PDB entry 4F9G | X-ray diffraction, 2.95 A resolution | chains A and C

Chain A (and C):
Protein: Transmembrane protein 173
Organism: Homo sapiens
Notes: fragment: C-terminal Domain; chain C of this document is another copy of the same molecule, construct and numbering; everything in this record applies to it too
UniProt: Q86WV6 (TM173_HUMAN); residues 139-379 here = UniProt positions 139-379
Amino-acid sequence (265 residues; row label = number of the first residue in the row):
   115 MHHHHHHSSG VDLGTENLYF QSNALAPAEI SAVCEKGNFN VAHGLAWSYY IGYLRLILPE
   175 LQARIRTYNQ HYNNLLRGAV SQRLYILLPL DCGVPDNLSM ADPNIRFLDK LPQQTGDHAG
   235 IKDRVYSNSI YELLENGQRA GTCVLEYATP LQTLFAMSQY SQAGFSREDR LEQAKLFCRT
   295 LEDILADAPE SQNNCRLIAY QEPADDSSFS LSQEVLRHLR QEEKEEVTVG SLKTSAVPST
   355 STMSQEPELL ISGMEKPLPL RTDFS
Not modelled in the structure: 115-153, 190, 228-239, 304-306, 318-321, 344-379 (chain C: 115-153, 190, 227-238, 304-306, 318-322, 344-379)
Sequence notes: initiating methionine (115); expression tag (116-138)
Residues lining bound ligands: c-di-GMP (C2E; 9,9'-[(2R,3R,3aS,5S,7aR,9R,10R,10aS,12S,14aR)-3,5,10,12-tetrahydroxy-5,12-dioxidooctahydro-2H,7H-difuro[3,2-d:3',2'-j][1,3,7,9,2,8]tetraoxadiphosphacyclododecine-2,9-diyl]bis(2-amino-1,9-dihydro-6H-purin-6-one)): Ser162, Tyr163, Gly166, Tyr167, Glu260, Thr263, Pro264, Thr267
Swiss-Prot annotation at these positions:
  - region: Glu340 to Ser379 (C-terminal tail (CTT))
  - motif: Leu363 to Ser366 (pLxIS motif)
  - binding site (2',3'-cGAMP): Ser162, Tyr167, Arg238, Thr263
  - binding site (3',3'-c-di-GMP): Ser162, Tyr167, Arg238 to Ser241, Thr263
  - binding site (2',3'-cUAMP): Tyr167, Arg238, Thr263
  - modified residue: Thr229 (Phosphothreonine), Ser241 (Phosphoserine), Thr354 (Phosphothreonine), Ser355 (Phosphoserine), Thr356 (Phosphothreonine), Ser358 (Phosphoserine), Ser366 (Phosphoserine)
  - cross-link (Glycyl lysine isopeptide (Lys-Gly)): Lys150 (interchain with G-Cter in ubiquitin), Lys236 (interchain with G-Cter in ubiquitin), Lys338 (interchain with G-Cter in SUMO)
  - natural variant: Val147 (V147L: In SAVI), Asn154 (N154S: In SAVI), Val155 (V155M: In SAVI), His232 (H232R: Activated by both 2'-3' linked cGAMP and 3'-3' linked cGAMP), Arg284 (R284S: Found in a 9-month-old patient who died following a fever and severe neck abscess without indication of any severe bacterial infection)
  - mutagenesis: Lys150 (K150R: Abolishes ubiquitination, homodimerization and subsequent production of IFN-beta), Phe153 (F153A: Partially constitutively active mutant that promotes the production of type I interferon in absence of cGAMP ligand), Gly158 (G158A: Constitutively active mutant that promotes the production of type I interferon in absence of cGAMP ligand; G158E: Abolished homodimerization and activation ...), Ser162 (S162A: Slight decrease in c-di-GMP-binding. Renders the enzyme sensitive to 5,6-dimethylxanthenone 4-acetic acid (DMXAA) drug, leading to activation of the STING1 pathway ...), Gly166 (G166S: Slight decrease in c-di-GMP-binding), Arg178 to Arg180 (Abolishes the endoplasmic reticulum location), Gly230 (G230I: Renders the enzyme sensitive to 5,6-dimethylxanthenone 4-acetic acid (DMXAA) drug, leading to activation of the STING1 pathway), Lys236 (K236R: Loss of deubiquitination by USP44), Arg238 to Tyr240 (Strong decrease in cGAMP-binding without affecting interaction with TBK1. Abolished ability to induce autophagy), Arg238 (R238A: Abolished cGAMP-binding. Abolished ability to induce autophagy), Tyr240 (Y240A: Abolished cGAMP-binding; Y240S: Strong decrease in c-di-GMP-binding), Asn242 (N242A: Strong decrease in c-di-GMP and cGAMP-binding), 27 further mutagenesis entries in UniProt
From the paper describing this entry:
  - self-association interface (contacts with another copy of this molecule); pairs are residue here / residue on that copy: Tyr164-Tyr274 (hydrogen bond), Asp301-Gln276 (backbone contact), Val155, His157, Trp161, Tyr164, Ile165, Thr267, Met271, Tyr274, Gln276
  - binding site for c-di-GMP: Ser162, Tyr163, Tyr167, Glu260, Thr263, Pro264, Thr267
  - contacts within the chain: Tyr167-Glu260 (hydrogen bond)
  - specificity-determining residues: Tyr167, Glu260 (proposed by the authors, not directly observed)
  - conformationally variable residues (order/disorder transition): Val343

Interface between chain A and chain C:
Contacting residue pairs (30; chain A residue first):
  Asn154(A) - His157(C)
  Val155(A) - His157(C)
  Val155(A) - Gly158(C)
  Val155(A) - Trp161(C)
  His157(A) - Asn154(C)
  His157(A) - Val155(C)
  Gly158(A) - Val155(C)
  Gly158(A) - Leu159(C)
  Leu159(A) - Gly158(C)
  Leu159(A) - Ser162(C)
  Trp161(A) - Val155(C)
  Trp161(A) - Met271(C)  hydrophobic
  Ser162(A) - Leu159(C)
  Ser162(A) - Thr267(C)
  Tyr164(A) - Tyr274(C)  hydrogen bond
  Ile165(A) - Ala270(C)  hydrophobic
  Ile165(A) - Met271(C)  hydrophobic
  Thr267(A) - Ser162(C)
  Ala270(A) - Ile165(C)  hydrophobic
  Met271(A) - Trp161(C)  hydrophobic
  Met271(A) - Ile165(C)  hydrophobic
  Tyr274(A) - Tyr164(C)  hydrogen bond
  Tyr274(A) - Ala302(C)
  Tyr274(A) - Pro303(C)
  Gln276(A) - Asp301(C)  hydrogen bond (side chain-backbone)
  Gln276(A) - Pro303(C)
  Asp301(A) - Gln276(C)  hydrogen bond (backbone-side chain)
  Ala302(A) - Tyr274(C)
  Pro303(A) - Tyr274(C)
  Pro303(A) - Gln276(C)
Other interface residues (no listed pair), chain A (19 interface residues in all): Arg169, Ala277
Other interface residues (no listed pair), chain C (19 interface residues in all): Arg169, Ala277

Overview:
Chain A and chain C each contribute 19 residues to their interface; the contacts include 4 hydrogen bonds.
Polar contacts include Tyr164(A)-Tyr274(C) and Gln276(A)-Asp301(C). Bound to chain A: c-di-GMP. From the
paper: a binding site for c-di-GMP at Ser162(A), Tyr163(A) and Tyr167(A) among others; specificity
determinants Tyr167(A) and Glu260(A).
Both chains are Transmembrane protein 173 (Homo sapiens). Entry 4F9G (Crystal structure of STING complex with
Cyclic di-GMP) was determined by X-ray diffraction, deposited together with 4F9E.
